Entry 1KX3 (X-ray diffraction, 2.00 A resolution); this record covers chains J and B of the 10 polymer chains in the assembly.

Chain J:
Molecule: 5'(ATCAATATCCACCTGCAGATTCTACCAAAAGTGTATTTGGAAACTGCTCCATCAAAAGGCATGTTCAGCTGAATTCAGCTGAACATGCCTTTTGATGGAGCAGTTTCCAAATACACTTTTGGTAGAATCTGCAGGTGGATATTGAT)3' (146-nt DNA)
Organism: Homo sapiens
Sequence (146 nucleotides; row label = number of the first residue in the row; numbers below 1 keep their minus sign (DA-73 is residue -73)):
   -73 ATCAATATCC ACCTGCAGAT TCTACCAAAA GTGTATTTGG AAACTGCTCC ATCAAAAGGC
   -13 ATGTTCAGCT GAATTCAGCT GAACATGCCT TTTGATGGAG CAGTTTCCAA ATACACTTTT
    47 GGTAGAATCT GCAGGTGGAT ATTGAT
Ion coordination: Mn2+ site 1: DG-35, DG-34; Mn2+ site 2 near DG-3 (its only coordinating residue here); Mn2+ site 3 near DG7 (its only coordinating residue here); Mn2+ site 4 near DG26 (its only coordinating residue here); Mn2+ site 5 near DG47 (its only coordinating residue here); Mn2+ site 6 near DG60 (its only coordinating residue here)

Chain B:
Protein: histone H4
Organism: Xenopus laevis
UniProtKB: P62799 (H4_XENLA); numbering as in UniProt (aligned over 1-102)
Sequence (102 residues; numbered 1 to 102; the number before each row is that of its first residue):
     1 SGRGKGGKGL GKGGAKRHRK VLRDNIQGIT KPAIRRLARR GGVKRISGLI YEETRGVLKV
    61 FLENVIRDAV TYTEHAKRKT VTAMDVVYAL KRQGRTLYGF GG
Not modelled in the structure: 1-20

Interface between chain J and chain B:
Pairs across the interface (13; chain J residue first):
  DG7(J) - Arg45(B)  sugar contact
  DG7(J) - Ile46(B)  sugar contact
  DG7(J) - Ser47(B)  phosphate contact
  DG7(J) - Gly48(B)  hydrogen bond to the phosphate
  DA8(J) - Arg35(B)  salt bridge to the phosphate
  DA8(J) - Arg45(B)  phosphate contact
  DA8(J) - Ile46(B)  hydrogen bond to the phosphate
  DT16(J) - Val21(B)  phosphate contact
  DG26(J) - Lys79(B)  salt bridge to the phosphate
  DC27(J) - Lys77(B)  phosphate contact
  DC27(J) - Arg78(B)  phosphate contact
  DC27(J) - Lys79(B)  hydrogen bond to the phosphate
  DC27(J) - Thr80(B)  hydrogen bond to the phosphate
Other interface residues (no listed pair), chain J (8 interface residues in all): DT6, DA9, DA28
Other interface residues (no listed pair), chain B (13 interface residues in all): Arg39, Lys44, Tyr51

Summary:
8 residues of chain J face 13 of chain B across their interface; the contacts include 4 hydrogen bonds and 2
salt bridges. Polar pairs include DG7(J)-Gly48(B), DA8(J)-Ile46(B) and DC27(J)-Lys79(B). The Mn2+ site 1 is
built by DG-35(J) and DG-34(J).
Chain J is
5'(ATCAATATCCACCTGCAGATTCTACCAAAAGTGTATTTGGAAACTGCTCCATCAAAAGGCATGTTCAGCTGAATTCAGCTGAACATGCCTTTTGATGGAGCAGTTTCCAAATACACTTTTGGTAGAATCTGCAGGTGGATATTGAT)3'
(146-nt DNA) (Homo sapiens) and chain B is histone H4 (Xenopus laevis); the structure, X-Ray Structure of the
Nucleosome Core Particle, NCP146, at 2.0 A Resolution, was determined by X-ray diffraction together with 1KX4
from the same study.
